Entry 9BSV (electron microscopy, 3.10 A resolution); this record covers chains A and B of the 6 polymer chains in the assembly.

Chain A (and B):
Molecule: Envelope glycoprotein
From: Ebola virus
Notes: chain B of this document is another copy of the same molecule, construct and numbering; everything in this record applies to it too
UniProt: Q05320 (VGP_EBOZM); residue numbers follow UniProt; this construct covers 1-676
Sequence (706 residues; each row starts with the number of its first residue):
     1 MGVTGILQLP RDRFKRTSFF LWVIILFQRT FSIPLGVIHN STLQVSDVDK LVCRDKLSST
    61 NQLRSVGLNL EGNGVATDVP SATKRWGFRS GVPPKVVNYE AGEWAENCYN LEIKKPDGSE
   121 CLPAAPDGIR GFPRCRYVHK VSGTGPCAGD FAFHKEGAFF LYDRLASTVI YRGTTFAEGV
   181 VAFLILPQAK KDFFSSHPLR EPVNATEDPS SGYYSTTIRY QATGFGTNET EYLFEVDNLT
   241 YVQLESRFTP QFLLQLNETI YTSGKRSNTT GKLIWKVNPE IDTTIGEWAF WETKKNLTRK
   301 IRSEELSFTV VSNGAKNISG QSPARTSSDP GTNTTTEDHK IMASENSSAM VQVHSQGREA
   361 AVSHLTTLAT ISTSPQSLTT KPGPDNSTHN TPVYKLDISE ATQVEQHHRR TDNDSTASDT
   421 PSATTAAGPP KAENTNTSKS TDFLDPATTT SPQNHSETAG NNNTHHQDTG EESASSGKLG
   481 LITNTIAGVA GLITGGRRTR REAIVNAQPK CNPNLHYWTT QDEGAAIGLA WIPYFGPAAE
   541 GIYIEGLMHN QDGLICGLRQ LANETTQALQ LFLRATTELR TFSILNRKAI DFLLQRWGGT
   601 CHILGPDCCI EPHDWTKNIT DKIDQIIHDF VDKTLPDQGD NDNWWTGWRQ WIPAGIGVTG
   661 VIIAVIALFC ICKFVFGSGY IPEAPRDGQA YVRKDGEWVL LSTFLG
Not modelled in the structure: 1-31, 200-211, 226-502, 614-706
Construct notes: expression tag (677-706)
Swiss-Prot annotation at these positions:
  - region: G524 to A539 (Fusion peptide)
  - motif: G660 to A664 (Important role for host BST2/tetherin antagonism)
  - site: L57 (Involved in receptor recognition and/or post-binding events), L63 (Involved in receptor recognition and/or post-binding events), R64 (Involved in receptor recognition and/or post-binding events), F88 (Involved in receptor recognition and/or post-binding events), K95 (Involved in receptor recognition and/or post-binding events), I170 (Involved in receptor recognition and/or post-binding events), R501, E502 (Cleavage), D637, Q638 (Cleavage)
  - lipidation (S-palmitoyl cysteine): C670, C672
  - glycosylation (N-linked (GlcNAc...) asparagine): N40, N204, N228, N238, N257, N268, N296, N317, N333, N346, N386, N413, N436, N454, N462, N563, N618
  - natural variant: S65 (S65P: In strain: Isolate mouse-adapted), S246 (S246P: In strain: Isolate mouse-adapted)
  - mutagenesis: N40 (N40D: Induces GP1 secretion. Complete loss of virus capability to enter into host cell), C53 (C53G: Induces GP1 secretion. Complete loss of virus capability to enter into host cell), D55 (D55A: 80% loss of virus capability to enter into host cell; D55E/K: No effect on viral entry), L57 (L57A: Complete loss of virus capability to enter into host cell; L57F/I/K: 90% loss of virus capability to enter into host cell), L63 (L63A: 90% loss of virus capability to enter into host cell; L63F: Almost complete loss of virus capability to enter into host cell; L63K: Complete loss of virus capability to enter into host cell), R64 (R64A/E: Complete loss of virus capability to enter into host cell; R64K: No loss of virus capability to enter into host cell), F88 (F88A/E: Complete loss of virus capability to enter into host cell; F88A: About 50% loss of ability to counteract host BST2; F88I: No loss of virus capability to enter into host cell), K95 (K95A/E: 80% loss of virus capability to enter into host cell; K95R: 20% loss of virus capability to enter into host cell), C108 (C108G: Almost complete loss of expression of GP1 and GP2. Almost complete loss of virus capability to enter into host cell), L111 (L111A: About 60% loss of ability to counteract host BST2), C121 (C121G: Reduced levels of expression of GP1 and GP2. 50% loss of virus capability to enter into host cell), L122 (L122A: About 60% loss of ability to counteract host BST2), 38 further mutagenesis entries in UniProt
Cystine bridges: C108-C135, C121-C147, C511-C556, C601-C608
Glycans and other covalent adducts: glycan linked to N563
What the authors report for this chain:
  - post-translational modification sites: N563

Interface between chain A and chain B:
Residue-residue contacts - 58 pairs, chain A then chain B:
  K56(A) - T600(B)
  L57(A) - L594(B)
  L57(A) - G598(B)
  S58(A) - L594(B)
  S58(A) - Q595(B)
  T60(A) - R587(B)  hydrogen bond
  T60(A) - I590(B)
  T60(A) - D591(B)  hydrogen bond
  D127(A) - L579(B)
  R164(A) - A575(B)  hydrogen bond (side chain-backbone)
  T520(A) - A575(B)
  E523(A) - L571(B)
  E523(A) - F572(B)
  A525(A) - L571(B)  hydrophobic
  A525(A) - R574(B)
  A526(A) - R574(B)
  A530(A) - R574(B)  hydrogen bond (backbone-side chain)
  W531(A) - T566(B)
  W531(A) - Q567(B)
  W531(A) - Q570(B)
  W531(A) - L571(B)  hydrophobic
  W531(A) - R574(B)
  I532(A) - H154(B)
  I532(A) - K155(B)
  I532(A) - G157(B)
  P533(A) - R89(B)
  P533(A) - V92(B)
  P533(A) - F153(B)  hydrophobic
  P533(A) - Q570(B)
  Y534(A) - G87(B)
  Y534(A) - F88(B)
  Y534(A) - R89(B)  hydrogen bond (backbone-side chain)
  Y534(A) - K155(B)
  F535(A) - K155(B)
  G536(A) - R89(B)  hydrogen bond (backbone-side chain)
  G536(A) - R574(B)
  P537(A) - V92(B)
  P537(A) - R574(B)
  A538(A) - G91(B)
  A539(A) - G91(B)  hydrogen bond (backbone-backbone)
  A539(A) - P93(B)
  R580(A) - L579(B)
  F582(A) - T577(B)
  F582(A) - E578(B)
  I590(A) - I590(B)  hydrophobic
  F592(A) - L594(B)  hydrophobic
  F592(A) - G598(B)
  L593(A) - L593(B)  hydrophobic
  W597(A) - W597(B)
  W597(A) - G598(B)
  W597(A) - G599(B)
  C609(A) - T600(B)
  I610(A) - T600(B)
  I610(A) - C601(B)
  E611(A) - T600(B)
  E611(A) - C601(B)
  E611(A) - H602(B)  salt bridge
  H613(A) - H602(B)
Interface residues without a listed pair, chain A (40 interface residues in all): C53, S59, N61, R130, L165, Q521, G524, I542, N586, A589
Interface residues without a listed pair, chain B (34 interface residues in all): E156, T576

In short:
40 residues of chain A face 34 of chain B across their interface; the contacts include 7 hydrogen bonds and 1
salt bridge. Among the polar pairs are E611(A)-H602(B), T60(A)-R587(B) and T60(A)-D591(B). UniProt lists 53
mutagenesis sites on chain A. From the paper: a modification site at N563(A).
Chain A and chain B are both Envelope glycoprotein (Ebola virus); the structure, EBOV GP/Nanosota-EB2 complex,
was determined by electron microscopy (same publication as 9BSU).
